2IOU - chains A and H of the 8 polymer chains in the assembly; structure by X-ray diffraction, 3.16 A resolution.

[Chain A]
Protein: Major Tropism Determinant P1
Organism: Bordetella phage BPP-1
Reference sequence: Q775D6 (Q775D6_9CAUD); numbering as in UniProt (aligned over 5-380)
Chain sequence (376 residues; each row starts with the number of its first residue):
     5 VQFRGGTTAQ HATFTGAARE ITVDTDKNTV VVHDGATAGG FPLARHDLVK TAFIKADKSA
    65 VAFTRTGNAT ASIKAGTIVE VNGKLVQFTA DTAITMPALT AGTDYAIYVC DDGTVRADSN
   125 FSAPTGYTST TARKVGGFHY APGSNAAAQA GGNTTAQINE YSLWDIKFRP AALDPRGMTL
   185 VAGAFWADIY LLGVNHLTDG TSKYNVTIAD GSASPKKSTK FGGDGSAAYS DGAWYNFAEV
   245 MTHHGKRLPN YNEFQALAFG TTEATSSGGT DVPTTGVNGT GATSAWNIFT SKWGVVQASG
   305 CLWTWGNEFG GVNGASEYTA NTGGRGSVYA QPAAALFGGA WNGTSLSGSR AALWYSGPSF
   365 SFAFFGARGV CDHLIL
Metal / ion sites: Mg2+ site 1: Glu312 (shared with 1 residue of chain B; 1 residue of chain C); Mg2+ site 2: Phe313 (shared with 2 residues of chain B; 1 residue of chain C)

[Chain H]
Protein: Pertactin Extracellular Domain
Organism: Bordetella bronchiseptica
Reference sequence: Q03035 (PERT_BORBR); numbering as in UniProt (aligned over 38-572)
Chain sequence (535 residues; each row starts with the number of its first residue):
    38 DWNNQSIIKA GERQHGIHIK QSDGAGVRTA TGTTIKVSGR QAQGVLLENP AAELRFQNGS
    98 VTSSGQLFDE GVRRFLGTVT VKAGKLVADH ATLANVSDTR DDDGIALYVA GEQAQASIAD
   158 STLQGAGGVR VERGANVTVQ RSTIVDGGLH IGTLQPLQPE DLPPSRVVLG DTSVTAVPAS
   218 GAPAAVSVFG ANELTVDGGH ITGGRAAGVA AMDGAIVHLQ RATIRRGDAP AGGAVPGGAV
   278 PGGAVPGGFG PLLDGWYGVD VSDSTVDLAQ SIVEAPQLGA AIRAGRGARV TVSGGSLSAP
   338 HGNVIETGGG ARRFPPPASP LSITLQAGAR AQGRALLYRV LPEPVKLTLA GGAQGQGDIV
   398 ATELPPIPGA SSGPLDVALA SQARWTGATR AVDSLSIDNA TWVMTDNSNV GALRLASDGS
   458 VDFQQPAEAG RFKVLMVDTL AGSGLFRMNV FADLGLSDKL VVMRDASGQH RLWVRNSGSE
   518 PASANTMLLV QTPRGSAATF TLANKDGKVD IGTYRYRLAA NGNGQWSLVG AKAPP
Disordered / not traced: 265-291
Curated features (UniProtKB/Swiss-Prot):
  - region: Gly269 to Pro288 (4 X 5 AA tandem repeats of G-G-A-V-P)
  - motif: Arg263 to Asp265 (Cell attachment site)

[Chain A / chain H interface]
Pairs across the interface (7):
  Glu321(A) with Arg242(H), salt bridge
  Asn346(A) with Leu194(H)
  Thr348(A) with Pro196(H)
  Leu357(A) with Gln192(H); Leu194(H), hydrophobic
  Phe366(A) with Leu194(H), hydrophobic
  Phe368(A) with Leu194(H), hydrophobic
Interface residues without a listed pair, chain A (8 interface residues in all): Tyr359, Phe369
Interface features reported in the paper:
  - interface residues, chain H: Leu194(H)

[Overview]
8 residues of chain A and 4 residues of chain H are in contact, with 1 salt bridge. The salt-bridged pair is
Glu321(A)-Arg242(H). The paper reports the interface residue Leu194(H).
Here chain A is Major Tropism Determinant P1 (Bordetella phage BPP-1) and chain H is Pertactin Extracellular
Domain (Bordetella bronchiseptica). Entry 2IOU (Major Tropism Determinant P1 (Mtd-P1) Variant Complexed with
Bordetella brochiseptica Virulence Factor Pertactin extracellular domain (Prn-E)) was determined by X-ray
diffraction.
